Entry 7RYA (X-ray diffraction, 2.10 A resolution); this record covers chain A.

# Chain A
Molecule: Lanosterol 14-alpha demethylase
From: Saccharomyces cerevisiae (strain YJM789)
UniProtKB: A6ZSR0 (A6ZSR0_YEAS7); residues 1-530 here = UniProt positions 1-530
Chain sequence (539 residues; row label = number of the first residue in the row):
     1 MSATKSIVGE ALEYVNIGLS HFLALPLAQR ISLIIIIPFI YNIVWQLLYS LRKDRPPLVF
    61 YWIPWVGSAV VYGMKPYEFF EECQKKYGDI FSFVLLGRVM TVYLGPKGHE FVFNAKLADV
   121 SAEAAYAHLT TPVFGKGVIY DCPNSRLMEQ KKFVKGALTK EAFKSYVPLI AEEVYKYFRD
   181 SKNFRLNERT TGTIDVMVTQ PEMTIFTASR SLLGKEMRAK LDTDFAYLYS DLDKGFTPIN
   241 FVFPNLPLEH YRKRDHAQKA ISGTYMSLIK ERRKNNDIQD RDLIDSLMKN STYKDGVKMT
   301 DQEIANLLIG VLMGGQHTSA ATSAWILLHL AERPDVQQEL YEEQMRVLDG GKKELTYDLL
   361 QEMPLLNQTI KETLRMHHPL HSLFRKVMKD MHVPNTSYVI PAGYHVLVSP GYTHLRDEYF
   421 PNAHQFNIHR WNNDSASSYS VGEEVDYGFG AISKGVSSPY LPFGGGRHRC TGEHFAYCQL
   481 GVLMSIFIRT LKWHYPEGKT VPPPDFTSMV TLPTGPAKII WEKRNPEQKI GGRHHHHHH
Disordered / not traced: 1-6, 536-539
Differences from the reference sequence: engineered mutation Thr471 (Ile in A6ZSR0); expression tag (531-539)
Bound ions: heme Fe: Cys470 (together with Itraconazole)
Ligand contacts:
  - Itraconazole (1YN; 2-[(2R)-butan-2-yl]-4-{4-[4-(4-{[(2R,4S)-2-(2,4-dichlorophenyl)-2-(1H-1,2,4-triazol-1-ylmethyl)-1,3-dioxolan-4-yl]methoxy}phenyl)piperazin-1-yl]phenyl}-2,4-dihydro-3H-1,2,4-triazol-3-one): Ala69, Val70, Tyr72, Gly73, Leu95, Tyr126, Thr130, Phe134, Ile139, Tyr140, Phe236, Pro238, Phe241, Gly310, Val311, Gly314, Gly315, Thr318, Leu380, His381, Ser382, Leu383, Phe384, Phe506, Thr507, Ser508, Met509
  - heme (HEM): Phe113, Tyr126, Tyr140, Leu147, Lys151, Leu212, Val311, Gly315, Thr318, Thr322, Leu374, His378, Pro379, Leu380, Leu383, Arg385, Pro462, Phe463, Gly464, Arg467, His468, Arg469, Cys470, Thr471, Gly472, Phe475, Ala476
Reported in the primary citation:
  - mutagenesis - I471T (0.6-0.8 uM): unchanged binding to Itraconazole
  - contacts within the chain: Lys151-Thr471 (water-mediated contact)
  - mutagenesis - I471T: decreased expression
  - mutagenesis - I471T (0.9- to 1.6-fold): unchanged growth in response to azole drugs

# In short
Ligands of chain A: heme and Itraconazole. From the paper: I471T reduces expression; contacts within the chain
involving Lys151 and Thr471.
Chain A is Lanosterol 14-alpha demethylase (Saccharomyces cerevisiae (strain YJM789)); the structure, S.
cerevisiae CYP51 I471T mutant complexed with itraconazole, was determined by X-ray diffraction, deposited
together with 7RY8, 7RY9 and 7RYB.
